Entry 9I8V (electron microscopy, 3.33 A resolution); this record covers chains B and D of the 5 polymer chains in the assembly.

== Chain B ==
Protein: ATP-dependent RNA helicase
From: Danio rerio
Notes: EC 3.6.4.13
UniProtKB: F1R2L8 (F1R2L8_DANRE); residue numbers follow UniProt; this construct covers 693-740
Amino-acid sequence (48 residues; row label = number of the first residue in the row):
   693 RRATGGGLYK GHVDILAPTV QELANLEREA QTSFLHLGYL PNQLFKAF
Unresolved in the structure: 693-705, 734-740

== Chain D ==
Protein: Family with sequence similarity 98, member B
From: Danio rerio
UniProtKB: A0PJS3 (A0PJS3_DANRE); residues 1-296 here = UniProt positions 1-296
Amino-acid sequence (296 residues; numbered 1 to 296; the number before each row is that of its first residue):
     1 MESDILDILE QLGYDGPLAE EACLLAECGR GFSSSEYVNL LTWLTKQLTQ FTETHTQDEI
    61 ITADPLDVSR LLKDCCCPYE GLASRLANGD VKDTRDHLKI ILFVSSELQS AQLLLSKTLR
   121 DAEEREMRSC SPLQDLSVIC HTLTLPDPAG RDPTDTFTDI QTQVNVLLEK LPETHIGAPA
   181 LQRSISAEQW EELEKINSTL SAEYECRRRM LIKRLDVTVQ SFSWSDRAKV KIDQMARAYQ
   241 PKRHSLSVRS SVSLAHLLAA RRDICNMVKT SSGSSRQNTS CAVNRILMGR VPDRGG
Unresolved in the structure: 56-61, 267-296

== How chain B and chain D interact ==
Pairs across the interface (13; chain B residue first):
  T711(B) - K213(D)
  T711(B) - V217(D)
  T711(B) - Q220(D)
  E714(B) - K213(D)  salt bridge
  L715(B) - K213(D)
  L715(B) - R214(D)
  L715(B) - V217(D)  hydrophobic
  L718(B) - R209(D)
  L718(B) - K213(D)
  E719(B) - M210(D)
  E719(B) - R214(D)  salt bridge
  A722(B) - C206(D)  hydrophobic
  L729(B) - E203(D)
Other interface residues (no listed pair), chain B (9 interface residues in all): L708, E721

== Overview ==
Chain B and chain D form an interface of 9 and 8 residues respectively, with 2 salt bridges. Among the polar
pairs are E714(B)-K213(D) and E719(B)-R214(D).
Chain B is ATP-dependent RNA helicase and chain D is Family with sequence similarity 98, member B, both from
Danio rerio; the structure, Cryo-EM structure of the Danio rerio tRNA ligase complex, was determined by
electron microscopy.
